PDB entry 5OUO | X-ray diffraction, 1.11 A resolution | chain A

[Chain A]
Name: Perforin-like protein 1
Organism: Toxoplasma gondii
UniProt: A1E348 (A1E348_TOXGO); numbering as in UniProt (aligned over 810-1074)
Amino-acid sequence (277 residues; numbered 807 to 1083; the number before each row is that of its first residue):
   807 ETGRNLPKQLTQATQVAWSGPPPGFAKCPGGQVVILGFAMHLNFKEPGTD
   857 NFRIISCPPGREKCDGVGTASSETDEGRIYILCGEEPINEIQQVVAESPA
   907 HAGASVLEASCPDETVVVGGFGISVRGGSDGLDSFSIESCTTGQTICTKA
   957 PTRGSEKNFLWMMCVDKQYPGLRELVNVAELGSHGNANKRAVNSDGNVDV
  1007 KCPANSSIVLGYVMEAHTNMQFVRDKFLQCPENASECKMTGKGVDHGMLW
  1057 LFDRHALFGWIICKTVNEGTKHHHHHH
Disordered / not traced: 807-809, 1073-1083
Sequence notes: expression tag (807-809, 1075-1083)
Disulfide bonds: Cys834-Cys889, Cys863-Cys870, Cys917-Cys970, Cys946-Cys953, Cys1008-Cys1069, Cys1036-Cys1043
Ion coordination: Mg2+ near Glu986 (its only coordinating residue here)
From the paper describing this entry:
  - mutagenesis - H1052A: decreased binding to membrane

[Summary]
The paper reports that H1052A reduces binding to membrane.
Chain A is Perforin-like protein 1 (Toxoplasma gondii); the structure, Structure of TgPLP1 APCbeta domain, was
determined by X-ray diffraction, deposited together with 5OUP, 5OUQ and 5OWN.
